8GVI - chains B and H of the 5 polymer chains in the assembly; structure by X-ray diffraction, 3.30 A resolution.

# Chain B
Name: H25-11 TCR beta chain
Source organism: Homo sapiens
Chain sequence (246 residues; each row starts with the number of its first residue):
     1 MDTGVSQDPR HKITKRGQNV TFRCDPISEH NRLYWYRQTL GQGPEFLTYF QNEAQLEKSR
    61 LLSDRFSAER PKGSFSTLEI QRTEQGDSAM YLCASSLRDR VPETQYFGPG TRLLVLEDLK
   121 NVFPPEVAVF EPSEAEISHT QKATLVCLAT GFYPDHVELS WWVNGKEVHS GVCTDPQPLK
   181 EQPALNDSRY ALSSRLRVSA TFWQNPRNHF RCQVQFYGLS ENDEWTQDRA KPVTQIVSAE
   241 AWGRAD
Not modelled in the structure: 1-2, 186-187, 246
Disulfide bonds: Cys24-Cys93, Cys147-Cys212

# Chain H
Name: MHC class I antigen
Source organism: Homo sapiens
UniProt: F6IQZ4 (F6IQZ4_HUMAN); residues 1-274 here correspond to UniProt positions 25-298 (UniProt number = residue number + 24)
Chain sequence (275 residues; numbered 0 to 274; the number before each row is that of its first residue; numbering starts at 0):
     0 MGSHSMRYFS TSVSRPGRGE PRFIAVGYVD DTQFVRFDSD AASQRMEPRA PWIEQEGPEY
    60 WDEETGKVKA HSQTDRENLR IALRYYNQSE AGSHTLQMMF GCDVGSDGRF LRGYHQYAYD
   120 GKDYIALKED LRSWTAADMA AQITKRKWEA AHVAEQQRAY LEGTCVDGLR RYLENGKETL
   180 QRTDPPKTHM THHPISDHEA TLRCWALGFY PAEITLTWQR DGEDQTQDTE LVETRPAGDG
   240 TFQKWAAVVV PSGEEQRYTC HVQHEGLPKP LTLRW
Not modelled in the structure: 0
Sequence notes: initiating methionine (0)
Disulfide bonds: Cys101-Cys164, Cys203-Cys259

# Interface between chain B and chain H
Residue-residue contacts (18; chain B residue first):
  Tyr49(B) - Gly65(H)
  Gln51(B) - Ala69(H)
  Gln51(B) - Gln72(H)
  Gln51(B) - Thr73(H)  hydrogen bond
  Asn52(B) - Glu76(H)  hydrogen bond
  Gln55(B) - Lys68(H)  hydrogen bond (backbone-side chain)
  Leu56(B) - Gly65(H)
  Leu56(B) - Ala69(H)  hydrophobic
  Glu57(B) - Asp61(H)
  Arg60(B) - Pro57(H)
  Arg60(B) - Asp61(H)
  Arg98(B) - Thr73(H)
  Arg98(B) - Glu76(H)  salt bridge
  Asp99(B) - Ala150(H)
  Val101(B) - Ala150(H)
  Val101(B) - His151(H)
  Val101(B) - Val152(H)
  Val101(B) - Gln155(H)
Interface residues without a listed pair, chain B (13 interface residues in all): Asn31, Arg32, Ala54
Interface residues without a listed pair, chain H (13 interface residues in all): Thr64

# Summary
The chain B/chain H interface involves 13 residues from each chain, with 3 hydrogen bonds and 1 salt bridge.
Among the polar pairs are Arg98(B)-Glu76(H), Gln51(B)-Thr73(H) and Asn52(B)-Glu76(H).
Here chain B is H25-11 TCR beta chain and chain H is MHC class I antigen, both from Homo sapiens. Entry 8GVI
(The complex between H25-11 TCR and HLA-A24 bound to HIV-1 Nef138-8 peptide) was determined by X-ray
diffraction, deposited together with 8GVB and 8GVG.
